PDB entry 7NAU | electron microscopy, 3.78 A resolution | chains A and J of the 21 polymer chains in the assembly

Chain A:
Molecule: 16S rRNA
From: Escherichia coli (strain K12)
Sequence (1542 nucleotides; each row starts with the number of its first residue):
     1 AAAUUGAAGAGUUUGAUCAUGGCUCAGAUUGAACGCUGGCGGCAGGCCUA
    51 ACACAUGCAAGUCGAACGGUAACAGGAAGAAGCUUGCUUCUUUGCUGACG
   101 AGUGGCGGACGGGUGAGUAAUGUCUGGGAAACUGCCUGAUGGAGGGGGAU
   151 AACUACUGGAAACGGUAGCUAAUACCGCAUAACGUCGCAAGACCAAAGAG
   201 GGGGACCUUCGGGCCUCUUGCCAUCGGAUGUGCCCAGAUGGGAUUAGCUA
   251 GUAGGUGGGGUAACGGCUCACCUAGGCGACGAUCCCUAGCUGGUCUGAGA
   301 GGAUGACCAGCCACACUGGAACUGAGACACGGUCCAGACUCCUACGGGAG
   351 GCAGCAGUGGGGAAUAUUGCACAAUGGGCGCAAGCCUGAUGCAGCCAUGC
   401 CGCGUGUAUGAAGAAGGCCUUCGGGUUGUAAAGUACUUUCAGCGGGGAGG
   451 AAGGGAGUAAAGUUAAUACCUUUGCUCAUUGACGUUACCCGCAGAAGAAG
   501 CACCGGCUAACUCCGUGCCAGCAGCCXCGGUAAUACGGAGGGUGCAAGCG
   551 UUAAUCGGAAUUACUGGGCGUAAAGCGCACGCAGGCGGUUUGUUAAGUCA
   601 GAUGUGAAAUCCCCGGGCUCAACCUGGGAACUGCAUCUGAUACUGGCAAG
   651 CUUGAGUCUCGUAGAGGGGGGUAGAAUUCCAGGUGUAGCGGUGAAAUGCG
   701 UAGAGAUCUGGAGGAAUACCGGUGGCGAAGGCGGCCCCCUGGACGAAGAC
   751 UGACGCUCAGGUGCGAAAGCGUGGGGAGCAAACAGGAUUAGAUACCCUGG
   801 UAGUCCACGCCGUAAACGAUGUCGACUUGGAGGUUGUGCCCUUGAGGCGU
   851 GGCUUCCGGAGCUAACGCGUUAAGUCGACCGCCUGGGGAGUACGGCCGCA
   901 AGGUUAAAACUCAAAUGAAUUGACGGGGGCCCGCACAAGCGGUGGAGCAU
   951 GUGGUUUAAUUCGAUGXAACGCGAAGAACCUUACCUGGUCUUGACAUCCA
  1001 CGGAAGUUUUCAGAGAUGAGAAUGUGCCUUCGGGAACCGUGAGACAGGUG
  1051 CUGCAUGGCUGUCGUCAGCUCGUGUUGUGAAAUGUUGGGUUAAGUCCCGC
  1101 AACGAGCGCAACCCUUAUCCUUUGUUGCCAGCGGUCCGGCCGGGAACUCA
  1151 AAGGAGACUGCCAGUGAUAAACUGGAGGAAGGUGGGGAUGACGUCAAGUC
  1201 AUCAUGGCCCUUACGACCAGGGCUACACACGUGCUACAAUGGCGCAUACA
  1251 AAGAGAAGCGACCUCGCGAGAGCAAGCGGACCUCAUAAAGUGCGUCGUAG
  1301 UCCGGAUUGGAGUCUGCAACUCGACUCCAUGAAGUCGGAAUCGCUAGUAA
  1351 UCGUGGAUCAGAAUGCCACGGUGAAUACGUUCCCGGGCCUUGUACACACC
  1401 GCCCGUXACACCAUGGGAGUGGGUUGCAAAAGAAGUAGGUAGCUUAACCU
  1451 UCGGGAGGGCGCUUACCACUUUGUGAUUCAUGACUGGGGUGAAGUCGUAA
  1501 CAAGGUAACCGUAGGGGAACCUGCGGUUGGAUCACCUCCUUA
Not modelled in the structure: 1401-1408, 1492-1501, 1541-1542
Modified residues: PSU (pseudouridine-5'-monophosphate) at position 516, G7M (N7-methyl-guanosine-5'-monophosphate) at position 527, 2MG (2N-methylguanosine-5'-monophosphate) at position 966, 5MC (5-methylcytidine-5'-monophosphate) at position 967, 2MG (2N-methylguanosine-5'-monophosphate) at position 1207, 4OC (4n,o2'-methylcytidine-5'-monophosphate) at position 1402, 5MC (5-methylcytidine-5'-monophosphate) at position 1407, UR3 (3-methyluridine-5'-monophoshate) at position 1498, 2MG (2N-methylguanosine-5'-monophosphate) at position 1516, MA6 (6N-dimethyladenosine-5'-monophoshate) at position 1518, MA6 (6N-dimethyladenosine-5'-monophoshate) at position 1519
Ion coordination: Mg2+ site 1 near G21 (its only coordinating residue here); Mg2+ site 2 near G41 (its only coordinating residue here); Mg2+ site 3: C48, G115; Mg2+ site 4 near A53 (its only coordinating residue here); Mg2+ site 5 near U56 (its only coordinating residue here); Mg2+ site 6: A59, U387; Mg2+ site 7: A109, G331; Mg2+ site 8 near G111 (its only coordinating residue here); Mg2+ site 9 near G113 (its only coordinating residue here); Mg2+ site 10: A116, G117, G289; Mg2+ site 11: G145, A197; Mg2+ site 12: A174, C175; 27 more Mg2+ sites not listed
What the authors report for this chain:
  - conformationally variable residues (order/disorder transition): A1492 to A1493

Chain J:
Name: 30S ribosomal protein S10
From: Escherichia coli (strain K12)
UniProt: P0A7R5 (RS10_ECOLI); residues 1-103 here = UniProt positions 1-103
Chain sequence (103 residues; each row starts with the number of its first residue):
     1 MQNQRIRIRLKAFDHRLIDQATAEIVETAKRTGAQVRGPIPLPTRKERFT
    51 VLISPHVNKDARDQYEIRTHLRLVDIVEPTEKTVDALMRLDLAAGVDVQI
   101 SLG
Not modelled in the structure: 1-3, 103

Interface between chain A and chain J:
Residue-residue contacts - 66 pairs, chain A then chain J:
  G963(A) / His-56(J)  hydrogen bond to the sugar
  G963(A) / Val-57(J)  base contact
  A964(A) / Val-57(J)  sugar contact
  A969(A) / Asp-60(J)  phosphate contact
  C972(A) / Val-57(J)  hydrogen bond to the sugar
  C972(A) / Lys-59(J)  salt bridge to the phosphate
  G973(A) / Leu-52(J)  phosphate contact
  G973(A) / His-56(J)  hydrogen bond to the sugar
  G973(A) / Val-57(J)  sugar contact
  G973(A) / Lys-59(J)  phosphate contact
  A975(A) / Thr-50(J)  base contact
  A975(A) / Arg-62(J)  hydrogen bond to the base
  C1059(A) / Ile-53(J)  hydrogen bond to the sugar
  C1059(A) / Pro-55(J)  base contact
  U1060(A) / Ser-54(J)  sugar contact
  U1060(A) / Pro-55(J)  sugar contact
  U1060(A) / Asn-58(J)  hydrogen bond to the sugar
  U1060(A) / Ala-61(J)  phosphate contact
  G1061(A) / Asn-58(J)  sugar contact
  G1061(A) / Asp-60(J)  hydrogen bond to the sugar
  G1061(A) / Ala-61(J)  phosphate contact
  U1123(A) / Arg-37(J)  phosphate contact
  U1123(A) / Pro-39(J)  hydrogen bond to the sugar
  U1123(A) / Ile-40(J)  sugar contact
  U1123(A) / Pro-41(J)  base contact
  G1124(A) / Arg-37(J)  salt bridge to the phosphate
  U1125(A) / Arg-5(J)  hydrogen bond to the phosphate
  U1125(A) / Arg-7(J)  phosphate contact
  U1125(A) / Arg-37(J)  salt bridge to the phosphate
  U1125(A) / Ile-40(J)  phosphate contact
  U1126(A) / Arg-5(J)  salt bridge to the phosphate
  U1126(A) / Arg-7(J)  salt bridge to the phosphate
  U1126(A) / Arg-9(J)  base contact
  A1150(A) / Pro-41(J)  hydrogen bond to the sugar
  A1150(A) / Leu-42(J)  sugar contact
  A1150(A) / Pro-43(J)  sugar contact
  A1151(A) / Pro-41(J)  sugar contact
  A1151(A) / Leu-42(J)  sugar contact
  A1151(A) / Pro-43(J)  phosphate contact
  A1151(A) / Thr-44(J)  phosphate contact
  A1151(A) / Arg-72(J)  hydrogen bond to the phosphate
  A1152(A) / His-15(J)  phosphate contact
  A1152(A) / Thr-44(J)  phosphate contact
  A1152(A) / His-70(J)  phosphate contact
  A1152(A) / Arg-72(J)  salt bridge to the phosphate
  G1153(A) / His-15(J)  salt bridge to the phosphate
  G1153(A) / Arg-16(J)  salt bridge to the phosphate
  G1198(A) / Pro-55(J)  base contact
  G1198(A) / Val-57(J)  sugar contact
  U1199(A) / His-56(J)  hydrogen bond to the sugar
  A1201(A) / His-56(J)  sugar contact
  U1202(A) / His-56(J)  salt bridge to the phosphate
  G1253(A) / Lys-46(J)  phosphate contact
  A1254(A) / Arg-45(J)  salt bridge to the phosphate
  A1254(A) / Lys-46(J)  phosphate contact
  A1254(A) / Glu-47(J)  phosphate contact
  G1255(A) / Arg-45(J)  salt bridge to the phosphate
  G1279(A) / Arg-9(J)  salt bridge to the phosphate
  A1280(A) / Arg-9(J)  salt bridge to the phosphate
  A1280(A) / Pro-43(J)  sugar contact
  C1366(A) / Lys-59(J)  sugar contact
  C1366(A) / Arg-62(J)  hydrogen bond to the sugar
  C1367(A) / Thr-50(J)  sugar contact
  C1367(A) / Arg-62(J)  sugar contact
  C1367(A) / Gln-64(J)  hydrogen bond to the phosphate
  A1368(A) / Gln-64(J)  hydrogen bond to the phosphate
Interface residues without a listed pair, chain A (31 interface residues in all): G1058, C1200
Interface residues without a listed pair, chain J (35 interface residues in all): Lys-11, Asp-19, Val-36, Gly-38, Leu-73

Overview:
31 residues of chain A face 35 of chain J across their interface, with 15 hydrogen bonds and 13 salt bridges.
Polar contacts include A975(A)/Arg-62(J), G963(A)/His-56(J) and C972(A)/Val-57(J). The Mg2+ site 3 is built by
C48(A) and G115(A). A59(A) and U387(A) form the Mg2+ site 6. From the paper: conformational variability at
A1492(A).
Chain A is 16S rRNA and chain J is 30S ribosomal protein S10, both from Escherichia coli (strain K12); the
structure, Bacterial 30S ribosomal subunit assembly complex state C (Consensus Refinement), was determined by
electron microscopy, deposited together with 7AF3, 7AF5, 7AF8, 7AFA, 7AFD, 7AFH and 17 further entries.
